Entry 3IYP (electron microscopy, 7.20 A resolution (low resolution: residue-level contacts below are approximate; hydrogen-bond / salt-bridge calls are withheld)); this record covers chains C and F of the 5 polymer chains in the assembly.

== Chain C ==
Protein: Polyprotein
Source organism: Human echovirus 7
Reference sequence: Q6W9E5 (Q6W9E5_9ENTO); residues 1-260 here correspond to UniProt positions 71-330 (UniProt number = residue number + 70)
Amino-acid sequence (260 residues; row label = number of the first residue in the row):
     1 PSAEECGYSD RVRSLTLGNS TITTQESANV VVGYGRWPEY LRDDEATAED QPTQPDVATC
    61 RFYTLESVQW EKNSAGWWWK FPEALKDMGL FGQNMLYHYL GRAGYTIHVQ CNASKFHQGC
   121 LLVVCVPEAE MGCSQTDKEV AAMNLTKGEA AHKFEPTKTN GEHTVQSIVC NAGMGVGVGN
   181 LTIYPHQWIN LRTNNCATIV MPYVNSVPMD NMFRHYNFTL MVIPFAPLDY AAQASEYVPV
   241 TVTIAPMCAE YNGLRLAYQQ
Unresolved in the structure: 1-8

== Chain F ==
Protein: Complement decay-accelerating factor
Source organism: Homo sapiens
Reference sequence: P08174 (DAF_HUMAN); residues -31 to 349 here correspond to UniProt positions 1-381 (UniProt number = residue number + 32)
Amino-acid sequence (381 residues; each row starts with the number of its first residue; numbers below 1 keep their minus sign (Met-31 is residue -31)):
   -31 MTVARPSVPA ALPLLGELPR LLLLVLLCLP AVWQDCGLPP DVPNAQPALE GRTSFPEDTV
    29 ITYKCEESFV KIPGEKDSVI CLKGSQWSDI EEFCNRSCEV PTRLNSASLK QPYITQNYFP
    89 VGTVVEYECR PGYRREPSLS PKLTCLQNLK WSTAVEFCKK KSCPNPGEIR NGQIDVPGGI
   149 LFGATISFSC NTGYKLFGST SSFCLISGSS VQWSDPLPEC REIYCPAPPQ IDNGIIQGER
   209 DHYGYRQSVT YACNKGFTMI GEHSIYCTVN NDEGEWSGPP PECRGKSLTS KVPPTVQKPT
   269 TVNVPTTEVS PTSQKTTTKT TTPNAQATRS TPVSRTTKHF HETTPNKGSG TTSGTTRLLS
   329 GHTCFTLTGL LGTLVTMGLL T
Unresolved in the structure: -31 to 1, 254-349
Sequence notes: conflict Gln2 (Gly34 in P08174)
Disulfides: Cys4-Cys49, Cys33-Cys62, Cys66-Cys113, Cys97-Cys126, Cys131-Cys172, Cys158-Cys188, Cys193-Cys235, Cys221-Cys251
UniProt features mapped onto this chain:
  - lipidation: Ser321 (GPI-anchor amidated serine)
  - glycosylation: Asn63 (N-linked (GlcNAc...) asparagine)

== How chain C and chain F interact ==
Residue-residue contacts - 56 pairs, chain C then chain F:
  Glu71(C) with Arg138(F)
  Asn73(C) with Arg138(F)
  Ser134(C) with Gln141(F)
  Ala141(C) with Val144(F); Pro145(F); Gly146(F)
  Ala142(C) with Val144(F)
  Met143(C) with Asp143(F); Val144(F); Pro145(F); Gly147(F); Ile148(F); Thr153(F); Ile154(F)
  Asn144(C) with Ile142(F); Asp143(F); Val144(F); Pro145(F)
  Lys147(C) with Gly135(F)
  Lys153(C) with Glu136(F); Arg138(F)
  Glu155(C) with Arg138(F); Asn139(F); Gly140(F); Asn159(F)
  Pro156(C) with Asn139(F); Asn159(F)
  Thr157(C) with Asn159(F); Thr160(F); Gly161(F); Tyr162(F)
  Lys158(C) with Cys158(F); Asn159(F); Thr160(F)
  Thr159(C) with Gln141(F); Ser157(F); Cys158(F); Asn159(F)
  Asn160(C) with Ser157(F); Cys158(F)
  Gly161(C) with Ser155(F); Phe156(F); Ser157(F)
  Glu162(C) with Asp143(F); Ser155(F)
  His163(C) with Asp143(F); Pro145(F); Ser155(F)
  Thr164(C) with Gln141(F); Ile142(F); Asp143(F); Ser155(F)
  Val165(C) with Gln141(F)
  Gln166(C) with Gln141(F)
  Ser167(C) with Gln141(F)
  Gln259(C) with Glu104(F)
Interface residues without a listed pair, chain C (24 interface residues in all): Ser74
Interface residues without a listed pair, chain F (28 interface residues in all): Lys127, Asn133, Ile137, Tyr213
The authors on this interface:
  - interface residues, chain C: Ala141(C), Thr157(C), Gly161(C), His163(C), Thr164(C)
  - interface residues, chain F: Asp143(F), Ser155(F)

== Summary ==
24 residues of chain C face 28 of chain F across their interface. The paper reports interface residues
Ala141(C), Thr157(C) and Asp143(F) among others.
Here chain C is Polyprotein (Human echovirus 7) and chain F is Complement decay-accelerating factor (Homo
sapiens). Entry 3IYP (The Interaction of Decay-accelerating Factor with Echovirus 7) was determined by
electron microscopy (same publication as 2X5I).
